Entry 6EWB (X-ray diffraction, 2.78 A resolution); this record covers chains B and H of the 6 polymer chains in the assembly.

# Chain B
Molecule: VP1
From: Norovirus Hu/GII.4/Sydney/NSW0514/2012/AU
UniProt: K4LM89 (K4LM89_9CALI); numbering as in UniProt (aligned over 225-530)
Chain sequence (310 residues; numbered 221 to 530; the number before each row is that of its first residue):
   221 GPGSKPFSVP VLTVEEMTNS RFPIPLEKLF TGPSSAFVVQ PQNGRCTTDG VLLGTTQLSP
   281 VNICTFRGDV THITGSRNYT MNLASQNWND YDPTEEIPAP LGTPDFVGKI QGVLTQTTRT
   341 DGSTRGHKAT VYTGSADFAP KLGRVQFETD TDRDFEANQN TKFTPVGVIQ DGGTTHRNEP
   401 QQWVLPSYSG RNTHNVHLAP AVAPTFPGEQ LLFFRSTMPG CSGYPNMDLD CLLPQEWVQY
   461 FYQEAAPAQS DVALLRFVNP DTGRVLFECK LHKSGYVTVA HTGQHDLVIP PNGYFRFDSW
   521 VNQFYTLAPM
Unresolved in the structure: 221-224
Construct notes: expression tag (221-224)
From the paper describing this entry:
  - conformationally variable residues (loop rearrangement): Ile389 to Glu399

# Chain H
Molecule: Fab heavy chain
From: Mus musculus
Notes: fragment: vhh; antibody fragment or engineered binder
Chain sequence (216 residues; each row starts with the number of its first residue):
     1 QVQLQQSGAE LMKPGASVKI SCTATGYTFI TYWIQWVKQR PGHGLEWIGE TLPGSGSTNY
    61 NEKFKGKATF TADTSSNTAY MQLSSLTSED SAIYYCARIG RSNDYWGQGT TLTVSSAKTT
   121 PPSVYPLAPG SAAQTNSMVT LGCLVKGYFP EPVTVTWNSG SLSSGVHTFP AVLQSDLYTL
   181 SSSVTVPSST WPSETVTCNV AHPASSTKVD KKIVPR
Unresolved in the structure: 131-136
Disulfides: Cys22-Cys96, Cys143-Cys198

# Chain B / chain H interface
Contacting residue pairs (18; chain B residue first):
  Asp391(B) with Trp33(H), hydrogen bond (backbone-side chain)
  Gly392(B) with Trp33(H)
  Gly393(B) with Trp33(H); Glu50(H)
  Thr394(B) with Gln35(H), hydrogen bond; Trp47(H); Glu50(H), hydrogen bond (backbone-side chain)
  Thr395(B) with Trp47(H); Glu50(H), hydrogen bond; Asn59(H), hydrogen bond
  Arg397(B) with Ile99(H), hydrogen bond (side chain-backbone); Gly100(H), hydrogen bond (side chain-backbone); Arg101(H)
  Tyr444(B) with Tyr32(H); Gly100(H); Arg101(H), hydrogen bond (backbone-side chain)
  Pro445(B) with Arg101(H)
  Asn446(B) with Arg101(H), hydrogen bond

# Overview
Chain B and chain H each contribute 9 residues to their interface, with 9 hydrogen bonds. Among the polar
pairs are Asp391(B)-Trp33(H), Thr394(B)-Gln35(H) and Thr394(B)-Glu50(H). From the paper: conformational
variability at Ile389(B).
Chain B is VP1 (Norovirus Hu/GII.4/Sydney/NSW0514/2012/AU) and chain H is Fab heavy chain (Mus musculus); the
structure, Crystal structure of GII.4 UNSW 2012 P domain in complex with Fab 10E9, was determined by X-ray
diffraction.
